PDB entry 9L3W | electron microscopy, 3.50 A resolution | chains L and R of the 5 polymer chains in the assembly

Chain L:
Protein: Retinoic acid receptor responder protein 2
Organism: Homo sapiens
Reference sequence: Q99969 (RARR2_HUMAN); residue numbers follow UniProt; this construct covers 21-157
Sequence (137 residues; row label = number of the first residue in the row):
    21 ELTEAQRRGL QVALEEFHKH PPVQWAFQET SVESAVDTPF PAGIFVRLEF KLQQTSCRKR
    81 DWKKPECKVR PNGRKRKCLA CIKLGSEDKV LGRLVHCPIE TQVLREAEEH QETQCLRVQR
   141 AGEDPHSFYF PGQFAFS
Not modelled in the structure: 21, 38-42, 57-60, 90-92, 106-108, 118-130
Disulfides: Cys77-Cys87, Cys98-Cys117, Cys101-Cys135

Chain R:
Protein: Chemerin-like receptor 1
Organism: Homo sapiens
Reference sequence: Q99788 (CML1_HUMAN); numbering as in UniProt (aligned over 1-373)
Sequence (419 residues; row label = number of the first residue in the row):
     1 MRMEDEDYNT SISYGDEYPD YLDSIVVLED LSPLEARVTR IFLVVVYSIV CFLGILGNGL
    61 VIIIATFKMK KTVNMVWFLN LAVADFLFNV FLPIHITYAA MDYHWVFGTA MCKISNFLLI
   121 HNMFTSVFLL TIISSDRCIS VLLPVWSQNH RSVRLAYMAC MVIWVLAFFL SSPSLVFRDT
   181 ANLHGKISCF NNFSLSTPGS SSWPTHSQMD PVGYSRHMVV TVTRFLCGFL VPVLIITACY
   241 LTIVCKLQRN RLAKTKKPFK IIVTIIITFF LCWCPYHTLN LLELHHTAMP GSVFSLGLPL
   301 ATALAIANSC MNPILYVFMG QDFKKFKVAL FSRLVNALSE DTGHSSYPSH RSFTKMSSMN
   361 ERTSMNERET GMLEFLEVLF QGPWSHPQFE KGGGSGGGSG GSAWSHPQFE KDYKDDDDK
Not modelled in the structure: 1-34, 196-210, 331-419
Disulfides: Cys112-Cys189
Sequence notes: expression tag (374-419)
UniProt features mapped onto this chain:
  - modified residue: Ser339 (Phosphoserine), Thr342 (Phosphothreonine), Ser349 (Phosphoserine), Ser352 (Phosphoserine), Ser358 (Phosphoserine)
  - glycosylation (N-linked (GlcNAc...) asparagine): Asn9, Asn192
Reported in the primary citation:
  - conformationally variable residues (side-chain flip): Trp273, Tyr276, His277
  - mutagenesis - R137H/P258H (13-fold): decreased signaling with Retinoic acid receptor responder protein 2 (chain L)
  - mutagenesis - R137H/S140H/P258H: abolished signaling with Retinoic acid receptor responder protein 2 (chain L)

How chain L and chain R interact:
Pairs across the interface - 36 pairs, chain L then chain R:
  Leu136(L) with His184(R)
  His146(L) with His286(R), hydrogen bond (side chain-backbone); Met289(R); Pro290(R); Gly291(R), hydrogen bond (side chain-backbone)
  Phe148(L) with Leu183(R)
  Tyr149(L) with His286(R); Phe294(R)
  Phe150(L) with Ala181(R), hydrophobic; Leu183(R), hydrophobic; Phe190(R), hydrophobic
  Pro151(L) with Phe190(R); Asn191(R), hydrogen bond (backbone-backbone); Glu283(R)
  Gly152(L) with Arg178(R); Cys189(R); Glu283(R), hydrogen bond (backbone-side chain)
  Gln153(L) with Tyr98(R)
  Phe154(L) with Tyr103(R), hydrophobic; Phe294(R); Ser295(R); Leu298(R)
  Ala155(L) with His95(R); Tyr276(R)
  Phe156(L) with His95(R); Asn116(R), hydrogen bond (backbone-side chain); Ile120(R); Met123(R), hydrophobic; Tyr276(R); Thr302(R)
  Ser157(L) with Ser174(R); Arg178(R), hydrogen bond (backbone-side chain); Asn191(R), hydrogen bond (backbone-side chain); Arg224(R); Tyr276(R); Asn280(R)
Interface residues without a listed pair, chain L (13 interface residues in all): Gln139
Interface residues without a listed pair, chain R (29 interface residues in all): Asn192, His217, Ala305
The authors on this interface:
  - pairs named by the authors: Phe156(L)-Tyr276(R) (hydrophobic contact)
  - interface residues, chain L: Tyr149(L)

Overview:
13 residues of chain L and 29 residues of chain R are in contact, with 7 hydrogen bonds. Polar contacts
include His146(L)-His286(R), His146(L)-Gly291(R) and Gly152(L)-Glu283(R). The authors report a hydrophobic
contact between Phe156(L) and Tyr276(R). From the paper: R137H/P258H of chain R reduce signaling with Retinoic
acid receptor responder protein 2 (chain L); the interface residue Tyr149(L).
Here chain L is Retinoic acid receptor responder protein 2 and chain R is Chemerin-like receptor 1, both from
Homo sapiens. Entry 9L3W (Cryo-EM structure of the chemokine-like receptor 1 in complex with chemerin and Gi1)
was determined by electron microscopy (same publication as 9L3Y).
